Entry 9KNV (electron microscopy, 3.30 A resolution); this record covers chains A and B of the 4 polymer chains in the assembly.

Chain A:
Name: RNA-directed RNA polymerase L
From: Measles virus strain Ichinose-B95a
Notes: EC 2.7.7.48, 3.6.1.-, 2.7.7.88, 2.1.1.375
UniProt: Q9WMB3 (L_MEASC); numbering as in UniProt (aligned over 1-2183)
Sequence (2183 residues; each row starts with the number of its first residue):
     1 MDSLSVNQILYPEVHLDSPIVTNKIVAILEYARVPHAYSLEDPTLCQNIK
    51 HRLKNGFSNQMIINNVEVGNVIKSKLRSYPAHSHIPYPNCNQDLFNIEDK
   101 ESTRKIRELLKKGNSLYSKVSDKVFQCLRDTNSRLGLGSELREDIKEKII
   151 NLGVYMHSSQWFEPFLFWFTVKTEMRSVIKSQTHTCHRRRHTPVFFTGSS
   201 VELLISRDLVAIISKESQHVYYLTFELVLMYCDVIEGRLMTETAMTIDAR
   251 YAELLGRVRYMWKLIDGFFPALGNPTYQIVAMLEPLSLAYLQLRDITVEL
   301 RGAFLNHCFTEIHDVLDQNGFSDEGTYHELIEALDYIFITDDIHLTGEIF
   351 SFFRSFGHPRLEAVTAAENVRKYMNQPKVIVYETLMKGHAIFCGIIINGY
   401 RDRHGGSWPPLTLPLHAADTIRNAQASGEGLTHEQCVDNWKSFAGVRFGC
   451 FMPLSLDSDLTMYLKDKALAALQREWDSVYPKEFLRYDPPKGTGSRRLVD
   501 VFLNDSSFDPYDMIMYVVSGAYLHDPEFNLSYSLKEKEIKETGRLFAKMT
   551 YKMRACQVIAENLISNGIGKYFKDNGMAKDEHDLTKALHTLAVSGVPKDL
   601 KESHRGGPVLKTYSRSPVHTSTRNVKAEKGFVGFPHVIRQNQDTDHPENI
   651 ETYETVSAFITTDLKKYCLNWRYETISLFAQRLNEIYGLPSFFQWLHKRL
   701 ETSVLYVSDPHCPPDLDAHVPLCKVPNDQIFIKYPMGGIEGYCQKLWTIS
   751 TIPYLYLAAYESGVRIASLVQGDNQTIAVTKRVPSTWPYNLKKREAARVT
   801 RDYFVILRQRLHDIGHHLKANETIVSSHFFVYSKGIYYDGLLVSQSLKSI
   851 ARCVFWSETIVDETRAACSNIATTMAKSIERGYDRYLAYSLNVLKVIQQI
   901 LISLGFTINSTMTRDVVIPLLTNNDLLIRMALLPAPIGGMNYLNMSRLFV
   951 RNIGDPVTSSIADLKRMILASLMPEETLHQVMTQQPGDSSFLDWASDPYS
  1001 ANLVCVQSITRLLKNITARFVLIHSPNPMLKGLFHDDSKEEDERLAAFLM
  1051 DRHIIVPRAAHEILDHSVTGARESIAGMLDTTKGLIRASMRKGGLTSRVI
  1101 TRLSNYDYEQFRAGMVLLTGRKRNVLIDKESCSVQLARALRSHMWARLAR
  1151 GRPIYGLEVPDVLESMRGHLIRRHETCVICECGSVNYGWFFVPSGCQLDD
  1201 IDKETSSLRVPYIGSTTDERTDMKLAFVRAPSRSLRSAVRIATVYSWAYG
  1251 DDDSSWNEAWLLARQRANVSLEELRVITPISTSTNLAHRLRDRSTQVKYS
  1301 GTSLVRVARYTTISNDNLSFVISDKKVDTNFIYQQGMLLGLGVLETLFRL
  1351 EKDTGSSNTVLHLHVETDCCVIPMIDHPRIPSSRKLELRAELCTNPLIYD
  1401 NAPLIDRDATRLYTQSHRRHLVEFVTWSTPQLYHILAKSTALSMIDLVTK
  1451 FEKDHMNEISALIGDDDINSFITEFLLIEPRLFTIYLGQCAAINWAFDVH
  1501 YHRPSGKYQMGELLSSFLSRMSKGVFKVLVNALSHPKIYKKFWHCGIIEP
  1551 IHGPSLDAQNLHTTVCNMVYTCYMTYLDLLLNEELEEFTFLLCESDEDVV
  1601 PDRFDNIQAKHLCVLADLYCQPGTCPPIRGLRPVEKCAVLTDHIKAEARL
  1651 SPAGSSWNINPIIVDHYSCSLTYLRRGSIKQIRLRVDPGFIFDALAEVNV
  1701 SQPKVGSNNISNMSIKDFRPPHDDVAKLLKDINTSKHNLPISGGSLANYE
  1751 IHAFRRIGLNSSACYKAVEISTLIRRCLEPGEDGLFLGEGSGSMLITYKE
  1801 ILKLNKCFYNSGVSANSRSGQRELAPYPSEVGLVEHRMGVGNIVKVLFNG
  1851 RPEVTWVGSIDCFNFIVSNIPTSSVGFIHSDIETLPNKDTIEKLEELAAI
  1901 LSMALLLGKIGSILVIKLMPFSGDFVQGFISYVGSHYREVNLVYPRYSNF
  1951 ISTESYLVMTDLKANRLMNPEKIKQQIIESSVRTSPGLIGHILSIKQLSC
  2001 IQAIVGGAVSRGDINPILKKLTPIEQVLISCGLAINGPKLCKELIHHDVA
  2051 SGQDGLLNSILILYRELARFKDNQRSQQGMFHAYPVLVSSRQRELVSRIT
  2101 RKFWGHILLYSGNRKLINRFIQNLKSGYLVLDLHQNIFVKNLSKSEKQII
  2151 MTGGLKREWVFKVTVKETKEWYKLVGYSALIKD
Disordered / not traced: 1-6, 575-651, 1202-1231, 1286-1301, 1405-2183

Chain B:
Name: Phosphoprotein
From: Measles virus strain Ichinose-B95a
UniProt: Q9WMB4 (PHOSP_MEASC); numbering as in UniProt (aligned over 1-507)
Sequence (507 residues; each row starts with the number of its first residue):
     1 MAEEQARHVKNGLECIRALKAEPIGSLAVEEAMAAWSEISDNPGQDRATC
    51 KEEEAGSSGLSKPCLSAIGSTEGGAPRIRGQGSGESDDDAETLGIPSRNL
   101 QASSTGLQCYHVYDHSGEAVKGIQDADSIMVQSGLDGDSTLSGGDDESEN
   151 SDVDIGEPDTEGYAITDRGSAPISMGFRASDVETAEGGEIHELLKLQSRG
   201 NNFPKLGKTLNVPPPPNPSRASTSETPIKKGTDARLASFGTEIASLLTGG
   251 ATQCARKSPSEPSGPGAPAGNVPECVSNAALIQEWTPESGTTISPRSQNN
   301 EEGGDYYDDELFSDVQDIKTALAKIHEDNQKIISKLESLLLLKGEVESIK
   351 KQINRQNISISTLEGHLSSIMIAIPGLGKDPNDPTADVELNPDLKPIIGR
   401 DSGRALAEVLKKPVASRQLQGMTNGRTSSRGQLLKEFQLKPIGKKVSSAV
   451 GFVPDTGPASRSVIRSIIKSSRLEEDRKRYLMTLLDDIKGANDLAKFHQM
   501 LMKIIMK
Disordered / not traced: 1-352, 381-507
UniProt features mapped onto this chain:
  - region (Interaction with the L polymerase): S361 to L377, P396 to L410
  - modified residue (Phosphoserine): S86, S151

How chain A and chain B interact:
Residue-residue contacts (32):
  M374(A) with G376(B)
  N375(A) with G376(B); L377(B)
  Q376(A) with G376(B)
  P377(A) with I374(B)
  K378(A) with I372(B); A373(B); I374(B), hydrogen bond (backbone-backbone)
  V379(A) with M371(B), hydrophobic; I372(B)
  I380(A) with M371(B); I372(B), hydrogen bond (backbone-backbone); I374(B), hydrophobic
  V381(A) with M371(B), hydrophobic
  Y382(A) with S368(B); I370(B), hydrogen bond (backbone-backbone)
  E383(A) with S368(B)
  W440(A) with S368(B)
  K441(A) with E364(B), salt bridge; S368(B)
  R672(A) with I374(B)
  E674(A) with I372(B); I374(B)
  E701(A) with G378(B)
  K733(A) with L377(B)
  Y734(A) with L377(B); G378(B), hydrogen bond (backbone-backbone); K379(B)
  M736(A) with P375(B); G376(B); L377(B); G378(B), hydrogen bond (side chain-backbone)
Also at the interface, not in a pair above, chain B (14 interface residues in all): L367, S369

Overview:
The interface between chain A and chain B involves 18 residues on one side and 14 on the other, with 5
hydrogen bonds and 1 salt bridge. Polar contacts include K441(A)-E364(B), M736(A)-G378(B) and K378(A)-I374(B).
Here chain A is RNA-directed RNA polymerase L and chain B is Phosphoprotein, both from Measles virus strain
Ichinose-B95a. Entry 9KNV (AS-136A-bound measles virus L-P complex) was determined by electron microscopy
together with 9KNQ, 9KNT and 9KNZ from the same study.
